PDB entry 8YH3 | electron microscopy, 3.40 A resolution | chains B and G of the 5 polymer chains in the assembly

== Chain B ==
Protein: Guanine nucleotide-binding protein G(I)/G(S)/G(T) subunit beta-1
Organism: Rattus rattus
UniProt: P62871 (GBB1_BOVIN); residue numbers follow UniProt; this construct covers 2-340
Sequence (375 residues; row label = number of the first residue in the row; numbers below 1 keep their minus sign (Met-4 is residue -4)):
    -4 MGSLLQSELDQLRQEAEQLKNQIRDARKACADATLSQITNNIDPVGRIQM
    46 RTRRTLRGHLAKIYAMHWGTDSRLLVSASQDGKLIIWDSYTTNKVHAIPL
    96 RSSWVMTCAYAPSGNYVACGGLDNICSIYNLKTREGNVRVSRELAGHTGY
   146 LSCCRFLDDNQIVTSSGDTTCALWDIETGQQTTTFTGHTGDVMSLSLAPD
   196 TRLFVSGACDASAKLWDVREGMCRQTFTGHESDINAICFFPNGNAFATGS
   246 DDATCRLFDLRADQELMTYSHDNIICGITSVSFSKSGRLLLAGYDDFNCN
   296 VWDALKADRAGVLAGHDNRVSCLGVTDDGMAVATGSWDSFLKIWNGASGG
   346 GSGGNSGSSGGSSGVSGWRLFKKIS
Not modelled in the structure: -4 to 4, 341-370
Sequence notes: initiating methionine (-4); expression tag (-3 to 1, 341-370)
Curated features (UniProtKB/Swiss-Prot):
  - modified residue: Ser2 (N-acetylserine), His266 (Phosphohistidine)

== Chain G ==
Protein: Guanine nucleotide-binding protein G(I)/G(S)/G(O) subunit gamma-2, Guanine nucleotide-binding protein G(i) subunit alpha-1 chimera
Organism: Homo sapiens
UniProt: chimeric construct of P59768, P63097: residues 1-71 from P59768 (GBG2_HUMAN) positions 1-71 (same numbers); residues 82-433 from P63097 positions 3-354 (UniProt number = residue number - 79)
Sequence (433 residues; each row starts with the number of its first residue):
     1 MASNNTASIAQARKLVEQLKMEANIDRIKVSKAAADLMAYCEAHAKEDPL
    51 LTPVPASENPFREKKFFCAILGSAGSAGSAMCTLSAEDKAAVERSKMIDR
   101 NLREDGEKAAREVKLLLLGAGESGKSTIVKQMKIIHEAGYSEEECKQYKA
   151 VVYSNTIQSIIAIIRAMGRLKIDFGDSARADDARQLFVLAGAAEEGFMTA
   201 ELAGVIKRLWKDSGVQACFNRSREYQLNDSAAYYLNDLDRIAQPNYIPTQ
   251 QDVLRTRVKTTGIVETHFTFKDLHFKMFDVGGQRSERKKWIHCFEGVTAI
   301 IFCVALSDYDLVLAEDEEMNRMHESMKLFDSICNNKWFTDTSIILFLNKK
   351 DLFEEKIKKSPLTICYPEYAGSNTYEEAAAYIQCQFEDLNKRKDTKEIYT
   401 HFTCATDTKNVQFVFDAVTDVIIKNNLKDCGLF
Not modelled in the structure: 1-8, 62-433
Sequence notes: linker (72-81)
Curated features (UniProtKB/Swiss-Prot):
  - modified residue: Ala2 (N-acetylalanine), Cys68 (Cysteine methyl ester)
  - lipidation: Cys68 (S-geranylgeranyl cysteine), Cys82 (S-palmitoyl cysteine)
  - region: Lys114 to Thr127 (G1 motif), Asp252 to Thr260 (G2 motif), Phe275 to Arg284 (G3 motif), Ile344 to Asp351 (G4 motif), Thr403 to Thr408 (G5 motif)
  - binding site (GTP): Glu122 to Thr127, Asp229, Ser230, Leu254 to Arg257, Asp279 to Gln283, Asn348 to Asp351, Ala405
  - binding site (Mg(2+)): Ser126, Thr260

== Interface between chain B and chain G ==
Residue-residue contacts (70; chain B residue first):
  Leu7(B) with Ile9(G), hydrophobic; Ala12(G), hydrophobic; Val16(G)
  Ala11(B) with Val16(G), hydrophobic; Leu19(G), hydrophobic
  Leu14(B) with Lys20(G)
  Lys15(B) with Leu19(G)
  Ile18(B) with Ala23(G), hydrophobic; Arg27(G)
  Ala21(B) with Arg27(G), hydrogen bond (backbone-side chain)
  Arg22(B) with Arg27(G)
  Cys25(B) with Arg27(G), hydrogen bond; Lys29(G)
  Ala26(B) with Val30(G), hydrophobic
  Asp27(B) with Lys29(G), salt bridge; Val30(G); Ser31(G)
  Ala28(B) with Val30(G); Ser31(G)
  Leu30(B) with Ala34(G), hydrophobic
  Ile33(B) with Ser31(G)
  Val40(B) with Leu51(G), hydrophobic
  Arg48(B) with Asn59(G); Phe61(G)
  Arg49(B) with Pro60(G); Phe61(G)
  Ser84(B) with Phe61(G)
  Tyr85(B) with Pro60(G), hydrophobic; Phe61(G), hydrophobic
  Gln220(B) with Ile25(G)
  Thr221(B) with Glu22(G)
  Phe235(B) with Leu37(G), hydrophobic; Tyr40(G), hydrophobic
  Pro236(B) with Tyr40(G)
  Asn237(B) with Tyr40(G)
  Asn239(B) with Asp36(G), hydrogen bond
  Ala240(B) with Leu37(G), hydrophobic
  Asp254(B) with Ala33(G)
  Arg256(B) with Asp26(G); Arg27(G); Ile28(G), hydrogen bond (backbone-backbone); Asp36(G), salt bridge
  Ala257(B) with Arg27(G); Ile28(G), hydrogen bond (backbone-backbone); Val30(G), hydrophobic
  Asp258(B) with Ile25(G)
  Gln259(B) with Val30(G)
  Leu261(B) with Val30(G), hydrophobic
  Ser279(B) with Asp48(G), hydrogen bond
  Lys280(B) with Glu47(G); Asp48(G), hydrogen bond (backbone-side chain)
  Ser281(B) with Cys41(G), hydrogen bond (side chain-backbone); His44(G), hydrogen bond (side chain-backbone); Ala45(G); Asp48(G), hydrogen bond (backbone-side chain)
  Arg283(B) with Leu51(G)
  Leu284(B) with Leu51(G), hydrophobic
  Leu300(B) with Cys41(G), hydrophobic
  Val320(B) with Leu50(G), hydrophobic
  Asp323(B) with Pro49(G)
  Gly324(B) with Pro49(G); Leu50(G), hydrogen bond (backbone-backbone)
  Met325(B) with Pro49(G), hydrophobic; Leu50(G); Pro60(G)
  Ala326(B) with Leu50(G), hydrophobic; Phe61(G), hydrophobic
  Val327(B) with Leu50(G), hydrophobic
  Trp339(B) with Leu50(G)
  Asn340(B) with Asn59(G), hydrogen bond
Also at the interface, not in a pair above, chain B (56 interface residues in all): Gln6, Glu10, Ile37, Ile43, Met45, Trp63, Cys218, Arg219, Leu252, Gly282, Ile338
Also at the interface, not in a pair above, chain G (35 interface residues in all): Lys32, Met38, Glu42, Pro53, Val54

== In short ==
56 residues of chain B and 35 residues of chain G are in contact; the contacts include 12 hydrogen bonds and 2
salt bridges. Polar contacts include Asp27(B)-Lys29(G), Arg256(B)-Asp36(G) and Ala21(B)-Arg27(G). UniProt
lists 22 GTP-binding residues and Mg2+-binding residues Ser126(G) and Thr260(G) on chain G.
Chain B is Guanine nucleotide-binding protein G(I)/G(S)/G(T) subunit beta-1 (Rattus rattus) and chain G is
Guanine nucleotide-binding protein G(I)/G(S)/G(O) subunit gamma-2, Guanine nucleotide-binding protein G(i)
subunit alpha-1 chimera (Homo sapiens); the structure, A3R-Gi complex bound to m6A, was determined by electron
microscopy together with 8YH0, 8YH2, 8YH5 and 8YH6 from the same study.
